Entry 8PTG (electron microscopy, 2.90 A resolution); this record covers chains A and R of the 7 polymer chains in the assembly.

[Chain A]
Molecule: Transcription termination factor Rho
Organism: Escherichia coli
Notes: EC 3.6.4.-
UniProtKB: P0AG30 (RHO_ECOLI); residues 1-419 here = UniProt positions 1-419
Sequence (419 residues; each row starts with the number of its first residue):
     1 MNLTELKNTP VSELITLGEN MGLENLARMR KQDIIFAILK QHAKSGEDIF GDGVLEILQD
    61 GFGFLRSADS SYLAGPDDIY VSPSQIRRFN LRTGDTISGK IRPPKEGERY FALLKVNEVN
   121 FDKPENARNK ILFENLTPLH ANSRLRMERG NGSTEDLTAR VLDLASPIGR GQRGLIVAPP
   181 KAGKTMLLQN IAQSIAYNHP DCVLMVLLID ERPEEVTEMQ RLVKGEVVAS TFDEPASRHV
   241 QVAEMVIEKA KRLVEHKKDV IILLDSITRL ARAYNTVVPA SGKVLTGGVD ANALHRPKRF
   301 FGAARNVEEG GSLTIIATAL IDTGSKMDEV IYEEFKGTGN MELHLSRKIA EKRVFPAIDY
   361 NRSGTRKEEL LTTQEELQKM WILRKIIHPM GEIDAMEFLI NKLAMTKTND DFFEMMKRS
Ion coordination: Mg2+: Thr185 (together with ADP)
Small-molecule neighbours:
  - ADP / beryllium trifluoride, molecule 1: Thr158, Ala178, Pro179, Pro180, Lys181, Ala182, Gly183, Lys184, Thr185, Met186, Arg212, Glu215, Leu320, Phe355
  - ADP / beryllium trifluoride, molecule 2: Gly337, Arg366, Lys367, Glu369
Swiss-Prot annotation at these positions:
  - region: Gly61 to Arg66 (RNA-binding 1), Asp78 to Tyr80 (RNA-binding 1), Glu108 to Tyr110 (RNA-binding 1), Val284 to Gly288 (RNA-binding 2)
  - binding site (ATP): Gly169 to Gly174, Lys181 to Met186, Arg212
  - site: Lys326 (RNA-binding 2)
From the paper describing this entry:
  - binding site for rut RNA (chain R): Phe62, Pro83, Ser84, Gln85, Arg87, Arg88, Lys115
  - mutagenesis - R88E: abolished binding to rut RNA (chain R)
  - mutagenesis - K115E: decreased binding to rut RNA (chain R)
  - mutagenesis - F89S: unchanged binding to rut RNA (chain R)

[Chain R]
Molecule: rut RNA
Sequence (99 nucleotides; each row starts with the number of its first residue):
     1 GGGAUAACCC CGCUCUUACA CAUUCCAGCC CUGAAAAAGG GCAUCAAAUU AAACCACACC
    61 UAUGGUGUAU GUCAAAUUAA ACCACACCUG GCGUGUGGC
Not modelled in the structure: 1-8, 15-90

[Chain A / chain R interface]
Pairs across the interface (8; chain A residue first):
  Gly282(A) - G91(R)  base contact
  Gly282(A) - C92(R)  base contact
  Lys283(A) - C92(R)  hydrogen bond to the sugar
  Val284(A) - C92(R)  hydrogen bond to the sugar
  Val284(A) - G93(R)  sugar contact
  Leu285(A) - G93(R)  sugar contact
  Gly287(A) - G93(R)  hydrogen bond to the sugar
  Gly287(A) - U94(R)  hydrogen bond to the phosphate
Also at the interface, not in a pair above, chain A (7 interface residues in all): Thr286, Lys326
Also at the interface, not in a pair above, chain R (5 interface residues in all): G98

[In short]
Chain A and chain R form an interface of 7 and 5 residues respectively, with 4 hydrogen bonds. Polar pairs
include Lys283(A)-C92(R), Val284(A)-C92(R) and Gly287(A)-G93(R). From the paper: a binding site for rut RNA
(chain R) at Phe62(A), Pro83(A) and Ser84(A) among others; R88E of chain A abolishes binding to rut RNA (chain
R); 3 substitutions were tested in all.
Chain A is Transcription termination factor Rho (Escherichia coli) and chain R is rut RNA; the structure,
Structure of the transcription termination factor Rho bound to RNA at the PBS and SBS, was determined by
electron microscopy together with 8PTM, 8PTN, 8PTO and 8PTP from the same study.
